PDB entry 4EL4 | X-ray diffraction, 1.20 A resolution | chain A

# Chain A
Protein: Botulinum neurotoxin A light chain
Organism: Clostridium botulinum
Notes: EC 3.4.24.69
Reference sequence: P10845 (BXA1_CLOBO); numbering as in UniProt (aligned over 1-425)
Amino-acid sequence (445 residues; each row starts with the number of its first residue; numbers below 1 keep their minus sign (Met-19 is residue -19)):
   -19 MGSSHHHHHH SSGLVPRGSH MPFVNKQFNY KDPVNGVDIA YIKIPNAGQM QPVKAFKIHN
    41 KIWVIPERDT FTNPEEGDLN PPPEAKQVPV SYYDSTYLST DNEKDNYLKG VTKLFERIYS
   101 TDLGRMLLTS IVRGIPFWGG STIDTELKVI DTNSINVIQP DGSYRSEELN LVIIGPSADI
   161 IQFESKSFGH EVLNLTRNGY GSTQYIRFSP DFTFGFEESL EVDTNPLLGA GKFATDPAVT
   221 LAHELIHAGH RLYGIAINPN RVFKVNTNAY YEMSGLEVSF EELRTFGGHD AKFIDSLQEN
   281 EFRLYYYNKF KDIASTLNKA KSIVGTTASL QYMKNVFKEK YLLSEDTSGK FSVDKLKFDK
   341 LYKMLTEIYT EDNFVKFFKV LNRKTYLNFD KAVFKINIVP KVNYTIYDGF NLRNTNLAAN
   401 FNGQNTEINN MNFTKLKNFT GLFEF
Disordered / not traced: -19 to 0
Differences from the reference sequence: expression tag (-19 to 0); variant Ala27 (Val in P10845); engineered mutation Ser134 (Cys in P10845), Ser165 (Cys in P10845)
Metal / ion sites: Zn2+: His223, His227, Glu262
From the paper describing this entry:
  - mutagenesis - C134S/C165S: decreased catalytic activity
  - mutagenesis - C134S/C165S: unchanged stability

# Overview
His223, His227 and Glu262 form the Zn2+ site. The paper reports that C134S/C165S reduce catalytic activity;
C134S/C165S leave stability unchanged.
Chain A is Botulinum neurotoxin A light chain (Clostridium botulinum); the structure, Crystal structure of the
catalytic domain of botulinum neurotoxin BoNT/A C134S/C165S double mutant, was determined by X-ray diffraction
(same publication as 4EJ5 and 4ELC).
